PDB entry 6H3U | X-ray diffraction, 3.17 A resolution | chains L and B of the 3 polymer chains in the assembly

Chain L:
Molecule: scFv 4B6 VL
From: Mus musculus
Notes: antibody fragment or engineered binder
Sequence (117 residues; numbered 1 to 117; the number before each row is that of its first residue):
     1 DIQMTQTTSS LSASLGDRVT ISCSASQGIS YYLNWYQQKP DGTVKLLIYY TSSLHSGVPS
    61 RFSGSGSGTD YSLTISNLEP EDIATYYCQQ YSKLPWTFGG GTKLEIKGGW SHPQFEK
Unresolved in the structure: 114-117
Cystine bridges: Cys-23/Cys-88

Chain B:
Molecule: Envelopment polyprotein
From: Bovine Schmallenberg virus
Notes: fragment: Glycoprotein Gc Head Domain
UniProtKB: H2AM12 (GP_SBVBH); residue numbers follow UniProt; this construct covers 465-702
Sequence (248 residues; row label = number of the first residue in the row):
   465 QETSINCKNI QSTQLTIEHL SKCMAFYQNK TSSPVVINEI ISDASVDEQE LIKSLNLNCN
   525 VIDRFISESS VIETQVYYEY IKSQLCPLQV HDIFTINSAS NIQWKALARS FTLGVCNTNP
   585 HKHICRCLES MQMCTSTKTD HAREMSIYYD GHPDRFEHDM KIILNIMRYI VPGLGRVLLD
   645 QIKQTKDYQA LRHIQGKLSP KSQSNLQLKG FLEFVDFILG ANVTIEKTPQ TLTTLSLIGG
   705 WSHPQFEK
Unresolved in the structure: 465-466, 712
Cystine bridges: Cys-471/Cys-487, Cys-523/Cys-550, Cys-580/Cys-589, Cys-591/Cys-598
Covalent attachments: N-acetylglucosamine (NAG) linked to Asn-493, Asn-686
Differences from the reference sequence: expression tag (703-712)
UniProt features mapped onto this chain:
  - glycosylation (N-linked (GlcNAc...) asparagine): Asn-493, Asn-686
  - mutagenesis: Cys-580 (C580S: Loss of disulfide bond; when associated with S-589), Cys-589 (C589S: Loss of disulfide bond; when associated with S-580)

Chain L / chain B interface:
Contacting residue pairs (14; chain L residue first):
  Ser-30(L) / Gln-553(B)  hydrogen bond (backbone-side chain)
  Tyr-31(L) / Leu-552(B)  hydrophobic
  Tyr-31(L) / Gln-553(B)
  Tyr-31(L) / Asp-556(B)  hydrogen bond
  Tyr-32(L) / Cys-523(B)
  Tyr-32(L) / Asn-524(B)  hydrogen bond (side chain-backbone)
  Tyr-32(L) / Gln-553(B)  hydrogen bond
  Tyr-50(L) / Pro-498(B)  hydrophobic
  Tyr-50(L) / Cys-550(B)
  Tyr-50(L) / Pro-551(B)
  Tyr-50(L) / Leu-552(B)  hydrogen bond (side chain-backbone)
  Tyr-50(L) / Gln-553(B)
  Ser-53(L) / Pro-498(B)
  Ser-92(L) / Asn-524(B)
Other interface residues (no listed pair), chain L (7 interface residues in all): Ser-52
Other interface residues (no listed pair), chain B (9 interface residues in all): Ser-497

Summary:
Chain L and chain B form an interface of 7 and 9 residues respectively; the contacts include 5 hydrogen bonds.
Among the polar pairs are Ser-30(L)/Gln-553(B), Tyr-31(L)/Asp-556(B) and Tyr-32(L)/Asn-524(B). Covalently
linked N-acetylglucosamine: at Asn-493(B) and Asn-686(B).
Here chain L is scFv 4B6 VL (Mus musculus) and chain B is Envelopment polyprotein (Bovine Schmallenberg
virus). Entry 6H3U (Schmallenberg Virus Glycoprotein Gc Head Domain in Complex with scFv 4B6) was determined
by X-ray diffraction, deposited together with 6H3S, 6H3V, 6H3W and 6H3X.
